6Q3T - chains B and C of the 3 polymer chains in the assembly; structure by X-ray diffraction, 2.15 A resolution.

== Chain B (and C) ==
Molecule: Deglycase PH1704
Source organism: Pyrococcus horikoshii
Notes: EC 3.5.1.124, 3.4.22.-; chain C of this document is another copy of the same molecule, construct and numbering; everything in this record applies to it too
Reference sequence: O59413 (DEGLY_PYRHO); residues 1-166 here = UniProt positions 1-166
Amino-acid sequence (166 residues; numbered 1 to 166; the number before each row is that of its first residue):
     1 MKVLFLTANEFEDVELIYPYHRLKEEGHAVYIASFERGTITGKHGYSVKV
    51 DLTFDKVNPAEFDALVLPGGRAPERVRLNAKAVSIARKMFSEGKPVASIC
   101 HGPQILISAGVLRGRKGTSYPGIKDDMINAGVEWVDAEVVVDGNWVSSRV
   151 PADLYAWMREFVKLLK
Sequence notes: conflict A29 (Glu in O59413), A60 (Glu in O59413), A80 (Glu in O59413)
Swiss-Prot annotation at these positions:
  - active site: C100 (Nucleophile), H101

== How chain B and chain C interact ==
Pairs across the interface (31):
  R71(B) - R71(C)
  E74(B) - E74(C)
  E74(B) - H101(C)  salt bridge
  E74(B) - Y120(C)
  E74(B) - G122(C)
  R75(B) - Y120(C)
  R77(B) - G122(C)  hydrogen bond (side chain-backbone)
  R77(B) - I123(C)
  R77(B) - D125(C)
  R77(B) - D126(C)  salt bridge
  L78(B) - P121(C)
  H101(B) - E74(C)  salt bridge
  I107(B) - D126(C)
  I107(B) - N129(C)
  S108(B) - D125(C)  hydrogen bond
  Y120(B) - E74(C)
  Y120(B) - R75(C)  hydrogen bond
  P121(B) - L78(C)
  G122(B) - E74(C)
  G122(B) - R77(C)  hydrogen bond (backbone-side chain)
  G122(B) - L78(C)
  I123(B) - E74(C)
  D125(B) - R77(C)
  D125(B) - S108(C)  hydrogen bond
  D126(B) - R77(C)  salt bridge
  D126(B) - I107(C)
  D126(B) - D126(C)
  N129(B) - I107(C)
  N129(B) - N129(C)
  N129(B) - A130(C)
  A130(B) - N129(C)
Also at the interface, not in a pair above, chain C (18 interface residues in all): Q104, K124

== In short ==
16 residues of chain B face 18 of chain C across their interface, with 5 hydrogen bonds and 4 salt bridges.
Polar contacts include E74(B)-H101(C), R77(B)-D126(C) and R77(B)-G122(C). Curated annotation (UniProt) lists
active-site residues C100(B) and H101(B) on chain B.
Chain B and chain C are both Deglycase PH1704 (Pyrococcus horikoshii); the structure, Structure of Protease1
from Pyrococcus horikoshii at room temperature in ChipX microfluidic device, was determined by X-ray
diffraction together with 6IBP, 6IBQ, 6Q52 and 6GZP from the same study.
